1U95 - chains A and C of the 3 polymer chains in the assembly; structure by X-ray diffraction, 2.24 A resolution.

== Chain A ==
Molecule: Antibody 2F5 (light chain)
Organism: Homo sapiens
Notes: antibody fragment or engineered binder
Amino-acid sequence (214 residues; row label = number of the first residue in the row):
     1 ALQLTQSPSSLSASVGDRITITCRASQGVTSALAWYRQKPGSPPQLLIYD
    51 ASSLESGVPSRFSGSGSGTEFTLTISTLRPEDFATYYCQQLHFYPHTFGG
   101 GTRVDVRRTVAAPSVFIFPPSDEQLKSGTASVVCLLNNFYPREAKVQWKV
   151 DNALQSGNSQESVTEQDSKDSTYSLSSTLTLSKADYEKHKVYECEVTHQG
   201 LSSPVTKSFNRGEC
Disulfide bonds: Cys23-Cys88, Cys134-Cys194

== Chain C ==
Molecule: GP41 peptide
Amino-acid sequence (7 residues; numbered 1 to 7; the number before each row is that of its first residue):
     1 ELDHWAS

== Chain A / chain C interface ==
Residue-residue contacts (11; chain A residue first):
  Leu91(A) with Asp3(C)
  His92(A) with Leu2(C); Asp3(C), hydrogen bond (backbone-backbone); Ala6(C)
  Phe93(A) with Glu1(C); Leu2(C), hydrophobic
  Tyr94(A) with Glu1(C), hydrogen bond (backbone-backbone); Leu2(C); Asp3(C), hydrogen bond; His4(C), hydrogen bond (side chain-backbone)
  His96(A) with Asp3(C), salt bridge

== Summary ==
Chain A and chain C each contribute 5 residues to their interface; the contacts include 4 hydrogen bonds and 1
salt bridge. Among the polar pairs are His96(A)-Asp3(C), Tyr94(A)-Asp3(C) and Tyr94(A)-His4(C).
Chain A is Antibody 2F5 (light chain) (Homo sapiens) and chain C is GP41 peptide; the structure, Crystal
structure of the HIV-1 Cross Neutralizing Monoclonal Antibody 2F5 in complex with gp41 Peptide ELDHWAS, was
determined by X-ray diffraction, deposited together with 1U8H, 1U8I, 1U8J, 1U8L, 1U8M, 1U8N and 14 further
entries.
